6E3F - chain A; structure by X-ray diffraction, 2.70 A resolution.

Chain A:
Protein: Probable cell-surface antigen I/II
Organism: Streptococcus intermedius
Notes: fragment: C-terminal domain residues 747-1241
UniProt: Q9KW51 (PAS_STRIT); residue numbers follow UniProt; this construct covers 747-1241
Sequence (512 residues; row label = number of the first residue in the row):
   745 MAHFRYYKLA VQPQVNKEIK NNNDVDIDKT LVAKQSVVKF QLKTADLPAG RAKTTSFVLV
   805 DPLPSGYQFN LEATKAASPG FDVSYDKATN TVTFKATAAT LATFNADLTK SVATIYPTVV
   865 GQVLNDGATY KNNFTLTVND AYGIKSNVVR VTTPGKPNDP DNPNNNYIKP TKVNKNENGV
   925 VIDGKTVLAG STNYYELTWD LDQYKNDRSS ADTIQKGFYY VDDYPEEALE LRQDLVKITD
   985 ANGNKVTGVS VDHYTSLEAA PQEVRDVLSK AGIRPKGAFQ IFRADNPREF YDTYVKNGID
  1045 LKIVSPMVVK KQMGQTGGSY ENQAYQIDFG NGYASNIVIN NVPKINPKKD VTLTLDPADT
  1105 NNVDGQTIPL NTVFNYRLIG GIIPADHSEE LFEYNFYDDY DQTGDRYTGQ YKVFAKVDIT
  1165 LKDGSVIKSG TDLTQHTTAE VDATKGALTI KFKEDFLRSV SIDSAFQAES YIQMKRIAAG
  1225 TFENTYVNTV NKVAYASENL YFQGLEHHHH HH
Unresolved in the structure: 745-750, 1248-1256
Covalent attachments: covalent link Lys-761/Asn-876, Lys-916/Asn-1066
Sequence notes: initiating methionine (745); expression tag (746, 1242-1256)
Ion coordination: Ca2+ site 1: Asn-910, Tyr-911, Asp-944, Asp-946, Gln-947; Ca2+ site 2: Asp-967, Tyr-968, Glu-970, Lys-1020, Ala-1022
What the authors report for this chain:
  - contacts within the chain: Lys-761/Asn-876 (covalent link), Lys-916/Asn-1066 (covalent link), Lys-1093/Asn-1228 (hydrogen bond), Lys-1093/Asn-1243, Asp-1142/Asn-1228
  - Ca2+ coordination: Tyr-911, Asp-944, Asp-946, Gln-947, Asp-967, Tyr-968, Glu-970, Lys-1020, Ala-1022

In short:
Asn-910, Tyr-911, Asp-944, Asp-946 and Gln-947 coordinate Ca2+ site 1. Asp-967, Tyr-968, Glu-970, Lys-1020 and
Ala-1022 form the Ca2+ site 2. The paper reports Ca2+ coordination by Tyr-911, Asp-944 and Asp-946 among
others; contacts within the chain involving Lys-761, Asn-876 and Lys-916 among others.
Chain A is Probable cell-surface antigen I/II (Streptococcus intermedius); the structure, The structure of the
C-terminal domains (C123) of Streptococcus intermedius antigen I/II (Pas), was determined by X-ray diffraction
(same publication as 6E36).
